2W93 - chains A and B; structure by X-ray diffraction, 1.60 A resolution.

# Chain A (and B)
Name: Pyruvate decarboxylase isozyme 1
Source organism: Saccharomyces cerevisiae
Notes: EC 4.1.1.1; chain B of this document is another copy of the same molecule, construct and numbering; everything in this record applies to it too
UniProt: P06169 (PDC1_YEAST); residues 1-563 here = UniProt positions 1-563
Sequence (563 residues; numbered 1 to 563; the number before each row is that of its first residue):
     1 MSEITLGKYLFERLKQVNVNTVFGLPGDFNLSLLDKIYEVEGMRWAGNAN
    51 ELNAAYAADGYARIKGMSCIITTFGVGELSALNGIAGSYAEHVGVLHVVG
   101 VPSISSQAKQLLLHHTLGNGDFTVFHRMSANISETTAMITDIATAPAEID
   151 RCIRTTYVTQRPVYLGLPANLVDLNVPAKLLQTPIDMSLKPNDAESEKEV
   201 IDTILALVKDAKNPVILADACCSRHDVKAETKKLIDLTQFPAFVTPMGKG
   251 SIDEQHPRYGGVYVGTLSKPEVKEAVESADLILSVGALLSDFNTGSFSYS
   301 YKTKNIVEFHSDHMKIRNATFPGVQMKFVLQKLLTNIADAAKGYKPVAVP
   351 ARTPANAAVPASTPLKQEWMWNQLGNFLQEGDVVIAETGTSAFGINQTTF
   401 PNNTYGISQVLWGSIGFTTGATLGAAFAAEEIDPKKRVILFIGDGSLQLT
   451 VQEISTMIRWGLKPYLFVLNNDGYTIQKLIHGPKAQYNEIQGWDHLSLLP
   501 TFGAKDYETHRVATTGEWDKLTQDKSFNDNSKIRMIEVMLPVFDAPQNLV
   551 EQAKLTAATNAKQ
Disordered / not traced: 1, 289-302, 560-563 (chain B: 1)
Sequence notes: conflict S106 (Ala in P06169), N336 (Thr in P06169), V538 (Ile in P06169); engineered mutation Q477 (Glu in P06169)
Curated features (UniProtKB/Swiss-Prot):
  - binding site (pyruvate): D28, H115, Y157, R224
  - binding site (thiamine diphosphate): T390, G413 to I415, G445, S446, N471 to I476
  - binding site (Mg(2+)): D444, N471, G473
  - modified residue: S2 (N-acetylserine), R161 (Omega-N-methylarginine), S223 (Phosphoserine), T266 (Phosphothreonine), T353 (Phosphothreonine), T522 (Phosphothreonine), S526 (Phosphoserine)
  - cross-link (Glycyl lysine isopeptide (Lys-Gly)): K212 (interchain with G-Cter in ubiquitin), K233 (interchain with G-Cter in ubiquitin), K269 (interchain with G-Cter in ubiquitin), K332 (interchain with G-Cter in ubiquitin), K484 (interchain with G-Cter in ubiquitin), K505 (interchain with G-Cter in ubiquitin), K520 (interchain with G-Cter in ubiquitin)
  - mutagenesis: D291 (D291N: In PDC1-8; reduces catalytic activity to 10% but retains autoregulatory activity)

# Interface between chain A and chain B
Contacting residue pairs (153; chain A residue first):
  L25(A) with L449(B), hydrophobic
  P26(A) with Y474(B), hydrophobic; Q477(B); Y487(B)
  G27(A) with Q477(B)
  D28(A) with T556(B); N560(B), hydrogen bond
  F29(A) with N560(B)
  L31(A) with H481(B); Y487(B)
  L34(A) with Y487(B), hydrophobic
  D35(A) with H481(B), salt bridge; Y487(B), hydrogen bond
  Y38(A) with Q486(B), hydrogen bond; Y487(B), hydrogen bond (side chain-backbone)
  W45(A) with Q486(B), hydrogen bond (backbone-side chain); Y487(B)
  A49(A) with Q448(B); L449(B)
  N50(A) with L449(B), hydrogen bond (side chain-backbone)
  E51(A) with L449(B)
  G75(A) with N83(B); W412(B)
  V76(A) with N83(B), hydrogen bond (backbone-side chain); W412(B); S414(B)
  L79(A) with N83(B); A86(B), hydrophobic
  S80(A) with N83(B), hydrogen bond
  L82(A) with M128(B), hydrophobic
  N83(A) with G75(B); V76(B), hydrogen bond (side chain-backbone); L79(B); S80(B), hydrogen bond
  A86(A) with L79(B), hydrophobic; L117(B)
  Y89(A) with L117(B), hydrophobic
  A90(A) with T116(B); L117(B)
  S103(A) with T559(B), hydrogen bond (side chain-backbone); N560(B)
  S105(A) with K562(B)
  S106(A) with T559(B)
  L111(A) with T559(B)
  L112(A) with L289(B); S290(B); D291(B), hydrogen bond (backbone-backbone); F297(B); L411(B), hydrophobic
  L113(A) with D291(B); L411(B)
  H114(A) with D291(B), salt bridge; L411(B)
  H115(A) with L411(B), hydrogen bond (backbone-backbone); W412(B), hydrogen bond (side chain-backbone); G413(B)
  T116(A) with A90(B); L411(B); W412(B)
  L117(A) with A86(B); A90(B); W412(B), hydrophobic
  V124(A) with N131(B)
  F125(A) with W412(B), hydrophobic
  R127(A) with N131(B), hydrogen bond
  M128(A) with L82(B), hydrophobic; M128(B); N131(B)
  N131(A) with L117(B); V124(B); R127(B), hydrogen bond; M128(B)
  I132(A) with L117(B), hydrophobic
  A169(A) with N560(B)
  N170(A) with N560(B); K562(B); Q563(B), hydrogen bond (backbone-side chain)
  L174(A) with Q563(B)
  V410(A) with H114(B)
  L411(A) with L112(B), hydrophobic; L113(B); H114(B); H115(B), hydrogen bond (backbone-backbone)
  W412(A) with G75(B); V76(B); H115(B), hydrogen bond (backbone-side chain); T116(B); F125(B), hydrophobic
  G413(A) with V76(B); H115(B)
  S414(A) with V76(B)
  Q448(A) with A49(B); Q452(B), hydrogen bond (backbone-side chain)
  L449(A) with L25(B), hydrophobic; A49(B); N50(B), hydrogen bond (backbone-side chain); E51(B); Q452(B), hydrogen bond (backbone-side chain)
  T450(A) with Q452(B)
  V451(A) with Q452(B)
  Q452(A) with Q448(B), hydrogen bond (side chain-backbone); L449(B), hydrogen bond (side chain-backbone); T450(B); V451(B); Q452(B), hydrogen bond; W493(B)
  S455(A) with Q491(B); W493(B), hydrogen bond
  I458(A) with Q491(B)
  R459(A) with Q486(B), hydrogen bond (side chain-backbone); E489(B), hydrogen bond (side chain-backbone); Q491(B)
  W460(A) with Q486(B)
  Y474(A) with L25(B); P26(B), hydrophobic
  Q477(A) with P26(B); G27(B)
  H481(A) with L31(B); D35(B), salt bridge
  Q486(A) with Y38(B), hydrogen bond; W45(B), hydrogen bond (side chain-backbone); W460(B)
  Y487(A) with P26(B); L31(B); L34(B), hydrophobic; D35(B), hydrogen bond; Y38(B), hydrogen bond (backbone-side chain); W45(B)
  E489(A) with R459(B), hydrogen bond (backbone-side chain)
  Q491(A) with S455(B); I458(B); R459(B); F502(B), hydrogen bond (side chain-backbone); G503(B)
  G492(A) with F502(B); G503(B)
  W493(A) with Q452(B); S455(B), hydrogen bond; T501(B); F502(B)
  D494(A) with T501(B), hydrogen bond (backbone-backbone)
  S497(A) with T501(B)
  L498(A) with T501(B)
  T501(A) with W493(B); D494(B), hydrogen bond (backbone-backbone); S497(B), hydrogen bond; L498(B); T501(B), hydrogen bond
  F502(A) with Q491(B), hydrogen bond (backbone-side chain); G492(B); W493(B)
  G503(A) with Q491(B); G492(B)
Interface residues without a listed pair, chain A (78 interface residues in all): S32, A46, N48, L52, G118, R161, I490, P500
Interface residues without a listed pair, chain B (81 interface residues in all): D28, S32, A46, L52, Y89, I132, R161, L288, F292, V410, I480, I490, P500, A561

# Overview
78 residues of chain A face 81 of chain B across their interface, with 40 hydrogen bonds and 3 salt bridges.
Polar contacts include D35(A)-H481(B), H114(A)-D291(B) and D28(A)-N560(B).
Chain A and chain B are both Pyruvate decarboxylase isozyme 1 (Saccharomyces cerevisiae); the structure,
Crystal structure of the Saccharomyces cerevisiae pyruvate decarboxylase variant E477Q in complex with the
surrogate pyruvamide, was determined by X-ray diffraction (same publication as 2VK4).
